Entry 7YR3 (electron microscopy, 3.52 A resolution); this record covers chains C and F of the 5 polymer chains in the assembly.

Chain C (and F):
Name: Spike glycoprotein
Organism: Severe acute respiratory syndrome coronavirus 2
Notes: chain F of this document is another copy of the same molecule, construct and numbering; everything in this record applies to it too
UniProt: P0DTC2 (SPIKE_SARS2); aligned to UniProt positions 1-1270 over residues 4-1273 (the alignment contains insertions or deletions, so no single offset holds)
Amino-acid sequence (1270 residues; numbered 4 to 1273; the number before each row is that of its first residue):
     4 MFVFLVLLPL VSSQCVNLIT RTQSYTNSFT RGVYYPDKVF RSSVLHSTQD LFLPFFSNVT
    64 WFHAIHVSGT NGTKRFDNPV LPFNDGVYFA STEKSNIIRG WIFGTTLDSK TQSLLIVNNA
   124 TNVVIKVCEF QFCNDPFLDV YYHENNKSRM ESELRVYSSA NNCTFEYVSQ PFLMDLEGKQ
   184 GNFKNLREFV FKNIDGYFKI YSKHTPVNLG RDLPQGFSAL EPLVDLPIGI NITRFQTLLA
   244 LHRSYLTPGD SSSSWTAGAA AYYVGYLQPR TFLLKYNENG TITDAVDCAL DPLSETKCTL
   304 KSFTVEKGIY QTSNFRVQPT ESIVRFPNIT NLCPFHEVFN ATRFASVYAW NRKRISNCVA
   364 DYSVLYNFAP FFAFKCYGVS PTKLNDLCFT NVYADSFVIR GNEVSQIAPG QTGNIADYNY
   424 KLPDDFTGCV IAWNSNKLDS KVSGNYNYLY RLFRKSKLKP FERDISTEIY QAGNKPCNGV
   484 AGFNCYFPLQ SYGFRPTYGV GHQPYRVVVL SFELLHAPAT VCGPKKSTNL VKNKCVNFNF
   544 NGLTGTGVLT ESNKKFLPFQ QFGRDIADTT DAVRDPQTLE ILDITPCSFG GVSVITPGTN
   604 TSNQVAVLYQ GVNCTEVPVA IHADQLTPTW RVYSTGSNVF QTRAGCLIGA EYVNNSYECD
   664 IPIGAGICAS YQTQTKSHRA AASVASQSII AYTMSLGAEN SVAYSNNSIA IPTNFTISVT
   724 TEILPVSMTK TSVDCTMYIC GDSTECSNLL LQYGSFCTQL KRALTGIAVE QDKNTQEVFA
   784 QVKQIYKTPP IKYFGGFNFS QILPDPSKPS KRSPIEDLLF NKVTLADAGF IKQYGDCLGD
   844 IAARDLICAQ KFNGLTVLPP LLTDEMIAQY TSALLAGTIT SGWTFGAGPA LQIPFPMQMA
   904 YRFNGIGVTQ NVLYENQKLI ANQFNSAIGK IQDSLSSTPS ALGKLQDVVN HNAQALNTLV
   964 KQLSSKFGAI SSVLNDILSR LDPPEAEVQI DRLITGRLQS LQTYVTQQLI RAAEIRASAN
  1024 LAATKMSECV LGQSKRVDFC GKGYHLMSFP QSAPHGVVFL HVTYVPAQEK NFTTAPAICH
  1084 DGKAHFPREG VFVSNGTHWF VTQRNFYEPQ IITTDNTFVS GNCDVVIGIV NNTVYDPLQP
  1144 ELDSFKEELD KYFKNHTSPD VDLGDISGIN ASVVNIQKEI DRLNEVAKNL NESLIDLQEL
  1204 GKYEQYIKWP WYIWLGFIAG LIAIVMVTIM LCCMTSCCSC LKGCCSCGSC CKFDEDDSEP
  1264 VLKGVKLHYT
Disordered / not traced: 4-24, 678-688, 826-854, 1145-1273 (chain F: 4-24, 622-641, 678-688, 829-849, 1145-1273)
Sequence notes: variant Ile22 (Thr19 in P0DTC2), Ser27 (Ala in P0DTC2), Asp142 (Gly in P0DTC2), Glu147 (Lys in P0DTC2), Arg152 (Trp in P0DTC2), Leu157 (Phe in P0DTC2), Val210 (Ile in P0DTC2), Gly213 (Val in P0DTC2), Ser257 (Gly in P0DTC2), His339 (Gly in P0DTC2), Phe371 (Ser in P0DTC2), Pro373 (Ser in P0DTC2), Phe375 (Ser in P0DTC2), Ala376 (Thr in P0DTC2), Asn405 (Asp in P0DTC2), Ser408 (Arg in P0DTC2), Asn417 (Lys in P0DTC2), Lys440 (Asn in P0DTC2), Ser446 (Gly in P0DTC2), Lys460 (Asn in P0DTC2), Asn477 (Ser in P0DTC2), Lys478 (Thr in P0DTC2), Ala484 (Glu in P0DTC2), Arg498 (Gln in P0DTC2), Tyr501 (Asn in P0DTC2), His505 (Tyr in P0DTC2), Gly614 (Asp in P0DTC2), Tyr655 (His in P0DTC2), Lys679 (Asn in P0DTC2), His681 (Pro in P0DTC2), Lys764 (Asn in P0DTC2), Tyr796 (Asp in P0DTC2), His954 (Gln in P0DTC2), Lys969 (Asn in P0DTC2); engineered mutation Ala683 (Arg in P0DTC2), Ala685 (Arg in P0DTC2), Pro817 (Phe in P0DTC2), Pro892 (Ala in P0DTC2), Pro899 (Ala in P0DTC2), Pro942 (Ala in P0DTC2), Pro986 (Lys in P0DTC2), Pro987 (Val in P0DTC2)
Swiss-Prot annotation at these positions:
  - lipidation (S-palmitoyl cysteine): Cys1243, Cys1250, Cys1253
  - glycosylation (N-linked (GlcNAc...) asparagine): Asn20 (complex), Asn125 (hybrid), Asn334 (complex), Asn606 (hybrid)
Disulfides: Cys131-Cys166, Cys291-Cys301, Cys336-Cys361, Cys379-Cys432, Cys391-Cys525, Cys480-Cys488, Cys617-Cys649, Cys662-Cys671, Cys738-Cys760, Cys743-Cys749, Cys1032-Cys1043, Cys1082-Cys1126
Glycans and other covalent adducts: N-acetylglucosamine (NAG) linked to Asn603, Asn616, Asn657, Asn709, Asn717, Asn1074, Asn1134
Residues lining bound ligands:
  - N-acetylglucosamine (NAG; 2-acetamido-2-deoxy-beta-D-glucopyranose), molecule 1: Tyr28, Asn61, Ser257, Trp258
  - N-acetylglucosamine (NAG), molecule 2: Ser155, Glu156, Leu157, Arg158, Tyr160
  - N-acetylglucosamine (NAG), molecule 3: Asn1098, Gly1099, Thr1100, His1101
What the authors report for this chain:
  - mutagenesis - H339D, S446G, K460N: unchanged binding to Angiotensin-converting enzyme 2
  - mutagenesis - Q493R (3-fold): decreased binding to Angiotensin-converting enzyme 2

Chain C / chain F interface:
Residue-residue contacts (140; chain C residue first):
  Asn317(C) - Asp737(F)  hydrogen bond
  Arg319(C) - Met740(F)
  Arg319(C) - Asp745(F)  salt bridge
  Arg357(C) - Pro230(F)  hydrogen bond (side chain-backbone)
  Gly381(C) - Arg983(F)
  Gly381(C) - Leu984(F)
  Val382(C) - Arg983(F)
  Ser383(C) - Arg983(F)  hydrogen bond (backbone-backbone)
  Ser383(C) - Leu984(F)
  Ser383(C) - Asp985(F)
  Lys386(C) - Leu981(F)  hydrogen bond (side chain-backbone)
  Lys386(C) - Ser982(F)
  Leu390(C) - Ser982(F)
  Leu390(C) - Arg983(F)
  Asn394(C) - Tyr200(F)  hydrogen bond
  Tyr396(C) - Tyr200(F)
  Phe456(C) - Pro384(F)
  Phe486(C) - Phe374(F)
  Phe486(C) - Phe375(F)
  Phe486(C) - Phe377(F)  hydrophobic
  Tyr489(C) - Phe377(F)  hydrogen bond (side chain-backbone)
  Leu517(C) - Arg983(F)
  Thr547(C) - Asn978(F)
  Thr549(C) - Asp745(F)
  Lys557(C) - Phe43(F)
  Lys558(C) - Asn282(F)
  Phe559(C) - Phe43(F)  hydrophobic
  Leu560(C) - Lys41(F)
  Phe562(C) - Lys41(F)
  Phe562(C) - Glu224(F)
  Phe562(C) - Pro225(F)
  Gln563(C) - Lys41(F)  hydrogen bond
  Phe565(C) - Val42(F)
  Phe565(C) - Phe43(F)  hydrogen bond (backbone-backbone)
  Gly566(C) - Val42(F)
  Gly566(C) - Phe43(F)  hydrogen bond (backbone-backbone)
  Arg567(C) - Val42(F)
  Arg567(C) - Phe43(F)
  Arg567(C) - Arg44(F)
  Asp568(C) - Phe43(F)
  Asp568(C) - Val47(F)
  Ile569(C) - Gln853(F)
  Ala570(C) - Val963(F)  hydrophobic
  Asp571(C) - Ser967(F)  hydrogen bond
  Asp571(C) - Ser975(F)  hydrogen bond
  Thr588(C) - Phe855(F)
  Pro589(C) - Phe855(F)  hydrophobic
  Phe592(C) - Met740(F)  hydrophobic
  Phe592(C) - Phe855(F)
  Ala647(C) - Pro862(F)  hydrophobic
  Pro665(C) - Leu864(F)  hydrophobic
  Ala668(C) - Pro863(F)  hydrogen bond (backbone-backbone)
  Ala668(C) - Leu864(F)
  Ala668(C) - Thr866(F)
  Gly669(C) - Leu864(F)  hydrogen bond (backbone-backbone)
  Gly669(C) - Thr866(F)
  Gly669(C) - Met869(F)
  Met697(C) - Leu865(F)  hydrophobic
  Met697(C) - Met869(F)  hydrophobic
  Leu699(C) - Ile788(F)  hydrophobic
  Leu699(C) - Met869(F)  hydrophobic
  Leu699(C) - Gln872(F)
  Leu699(C) - Tyr873(F)
  Ala701(C) - Gln787(F)
  Ala701(C) - Ile788(F)
  Glu702(C) - Ile788(F)
  Glu702(C) - Lys790(F)  salt bridge
  Asn703(C) - Gln787(F)  hydrogen bond
  Asn703(C) - Ile788(F)  hydrogen bond (backbone-backbone)
  Asn703(C) - Tyr789(F)
  Asn703(C) - Lys790(F)
  Val705(C) - Tyr789(F)  hydrophobic
  Val705(C) - Thr883(F)
  Val705(C) - Gln895(F)
  Ala706(C) - Gln895(F)
  Tyr707(C) - Pro792(F)  hydrophobic
  Tyr707(C) - Tyr796(F)  hydrogen bond (side chain-backbone)
  Tyr707(C) - Phe797(F)
  Tyr707(C) - Thr883(F)
  Tyr707(C) - Gln895(F)
  Tyr707(C) - Ile896(F)
  Tyr707(C) - Pro897(F)  hydrophobic
  Tyr707(C) - Phe898(F)
  Asn709(C) - Pro897(F)
  Ser711(C) - Gln895(F)
  Ser711(C) - Ile896(F)
  Ser711(C) - Pro897(F)
  Ile712(C) - Gln895(F)
  Ile712(C) - Ile896(F)  hydrophobic
  Ala713(C) - Leu894(F)
  Ala713(C) - Gln895(F)  hydrogen bond (backbone-backbone)
  Pro715(C) - Leu894(F)
  Gln957(C) - Arg765(F)
  Gln965(C) - Tyr756(F)
  Gln965(C) - Ser758(F)  hydrogen bond
  Gln965(C) - Phe759(F)
  Ser968(C) - Gln755(F)  hydrogen bond (side chain-backbone)
  Ser968(C) - Tyr756(F)
  Ser968(C) - Gly757(F)
  Lys969(C) - Gln755(F)
  Phe970(C) - Gln755(F)  hydrogen bond (backbone-backbone)
  Phe970(C) - Phe759(F)  hydrophobic
  Gly971(C) - Gln755(F)
  Gln1002(C) - Phe759(F)
  Thr1006(C) - Gln1005(F)  hydrogen bond
  Thr1009(C) - Thr1009(F)
  Gln1010(C) - Gln762(F)
  Glu1017(C) - Arg1019(F)  salt bridge
  Arg1039(C) - Thr1027(F)
  Arg1039(C) - Glu1031(F)  salt bridge
  Arg1039(C) - Arg1039(F)
  Val1040(C) - Ser1030(F)
  Val1040(C) - Leu1034(F)
  Asp1041(C) - Gln784(F)
  Asp1041(C) - Gly889(F)
  Asp1041(C) - Ser1030(F)
  Gly1046(C) - Ala890(F)
  Tyr1047(C) - Thr887(F)
  Tyr1047(C) - Ala890(F)  hydrophobic
  Pro1069(C) - Pro892(F)
  Glu1072(C) - Pro892(F)
  Glu1072(C) - Leu894(F)
  Asn1074(C) - Gln895(F)
  Thr1077(C) - Pro897(F)
  Thr1077(C) - Met900(F)  hydrogen bond
  Pro1079(C) - Tyr917(F)  hydrophobic
  Phe1089(C) - Gln913(F)
  Phe1089(C) - Tyr917(F)  hydrophobic
  Pro1090(C) - Gln913(F)
  Glu1092(C) - Asn907(F)
  Val1094(C) - Tyr904(F)
  Arg1107(C) - Tyr904(F)
  Arg1107(C) - Asn907(F)
  Arg1107(C) - Gln913(F)
  Ser1123(C) - Asn914(F)  hydrogen bond
  Ser1123(C) - Glu918(F)
  Gly1124(C) - Glu918(F)
  Val1128(C) - Glu918(F)
  Val1129(C) - Tyr917(F)  hydrophobic
  Ile1130(C) - Gln920(F)
Also at the interface, not in a pair above, chain C (103 interface residues in all): Thr302, Gln314, Asp389, Asn417, Asn487, His519, Gly548, Gln613, Arg646, Gly667, Cys671, Gly700, Ser708, Asn710, Thr961, Gly999, Ser1003, Ile1013, Lys1045, Val1068, Ala1070, Gly1093, Phe1121
Also at the interface, not in a pair above, chain F (96 interface residues in all): Pro373, Ala376, Lys378, Gly381, Lys764, Ala766, Lys786, Gly798, Gly857, Leu861, Trp886, Gly891, Ala893, Thr912, Asp994, Leu1012, Ile1013, Gly1035, Glu1111

Overview:
The interface between chain C and chain F involves 103 residues on one side and 96 on the other; the contacts
include 23 hydrogen bonds and 4 salt bridges. Polar pairs include Arg319(C)-Asp745(F), Glu702(C)-Lys790(F) and
Glu1017(C)-Arg1019(F). The paper reports that Q493R of chain C reduces binding to Angiotensin-converting
enzyme 2; H339D, S446G and K460N of chain C leave binding to Angiotensin-converting enzyme 2 unchanged.
Both chains are Spike glycoprotein (Severe acute respiratory syndrome coronavirus 2). Entry 7YR3 (SARS-CoV-2
BA.2.75 S Trimer in complex with ACE2(state2)) was determined by electron microscopy together with 7YR1 and
7YR2 from the same study.
